PDB entry 5IKN | X-ray diffraction, 4.80 A resolution (low resolution: residue-level contacts below are approximate; hydrogen-bond / salt-bridge calls are withheld) | chains G and H of the 13 polymer chains in the assembly

== Chain G (and H) ==
Molecule: DNA primase/helicase
Source organism: Enterobacteria phage T7
Notes: EC 2.7.7.-, 3.6.4.12; chain H of this document is another copy of the same molecule, construct and numbering; everything in this record applies to it too
UniProtKB: P03692 (PRIM_BPT7); residues 64-549 here = UniProt positions 64-549
Chain sequence (486 residues; row label = number of the first residue in the row):
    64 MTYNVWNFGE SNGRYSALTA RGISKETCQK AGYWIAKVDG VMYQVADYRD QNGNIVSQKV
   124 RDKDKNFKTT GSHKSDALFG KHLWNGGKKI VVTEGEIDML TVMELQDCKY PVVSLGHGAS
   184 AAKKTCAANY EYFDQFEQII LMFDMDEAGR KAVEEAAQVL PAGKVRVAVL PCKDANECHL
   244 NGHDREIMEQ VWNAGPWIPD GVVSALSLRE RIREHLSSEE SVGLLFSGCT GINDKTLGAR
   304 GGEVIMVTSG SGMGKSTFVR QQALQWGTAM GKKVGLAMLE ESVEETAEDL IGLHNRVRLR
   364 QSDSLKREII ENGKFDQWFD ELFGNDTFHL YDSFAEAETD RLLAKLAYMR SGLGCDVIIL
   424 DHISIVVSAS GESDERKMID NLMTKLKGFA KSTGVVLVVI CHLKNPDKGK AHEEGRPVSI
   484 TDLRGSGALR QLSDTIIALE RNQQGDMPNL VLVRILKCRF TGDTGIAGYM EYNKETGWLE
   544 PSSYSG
Not modelled in the structure: 548-549 (chain H: fully traced)
UniProt features mapped onto this chain:
  - binding site (Mg(2+)): Glu157, Asp207, Asp237
  - binding site (ATP): Ser312 to Ser319
  - site (dTTP/dATP binding): Arg361, His465, Arg504, Arg522, Tyr535

== Interface between chain G and chain H ==
Pairs across the interface (59):
  Asp127(G) - Asn115(H)
  Asn129(G) - Asn115(H)
  Glu343(G) - Gln494(H)
  Glu343(G) - Arg522(H)
  Glu344(G) - Lys454(H)
  Ser345(G) - Lys454(H)
  Glu347(G) - Arg274(H)
  Glu347(G) - His278(H)
  Ala350(G) - Ile275(H)
  Glu351(G) - Leu279(H)
  Arg363(G) - Phe523(H)
  Gln364(G) - Leu300(H)
  Gln364(G) - Phe523(H)
  Gln364(G) - Thr524(H)
  Lys369(G) - Glu282(H)
  Lys369(G) - Phe523(H)
  Ile373(G) - Leu279(H)
  Ile373(G) - Ser280(H)
  Phe378(G) - Arg272(H)
  Phe378(G) - Ile275(H)
  Phe378(G) - Arg276(H)
  Phe378(G) - Leu279(H)
  Asp379(G) - Arg276(H)
  Phe382(G) - Leu271(H)
  Phe382(G) - Arg272(H)
  Phe386(G) - Ser270(H)
  Phe386(G) - Leu271(H)
  Asp389(G) - Ser270(H)
  Phe391(G) - Val266(H)
  Phe391(G) - Leu271(H)
  His392(G) - Val265(H)
  His392(G) - Val266(H)
  Leu393(G) - Val265(H)
  Leu393(G) - Val266(H)
  Leu393(G) - Leu271(H)
  Tyr394(G) - Asp263(H)
  Asp395(G) - Asp263(H)
  Asp395(G) - Gly264(H)
  Asp395(G) - Arg274(H)
  Ser396(G) - Ser455(H)
  Phe397(G) - Lys450(H)
  Phe397(G) - Gly451(H)
  Phe397(G) - Lys454(H)
  Ala398(G) - Gly451(H)
  Arg404(G) - Glu217(H)
  Lys408(G) - Asp263(H)
  Tyr411(G) - Trp260(H)
  Tyr411(G) - Pro262(H)
  Tyr411(G) - Val265(H)
  Leu416(G) - Val265(H)
  His425(G) - Gln494(H)
  Ser427(G) - Gln494(H)
  Ser433(G) - Glu435(H)
  Gly434(G) - Glu435(H)
  Glu438(G) - Lys440(H)
  Asn468(G) - Thr484(H)
  Asn468(G) - Arg493(H)
  Asp470(G) - Thr484(H)
  Arg487(G) - Ser489(H)
Also at the interface, not in a pair above, chain G (44 interface residues in all): Val346, Glu348, Ile354, Arg361, Asp366, Glu399, Ile428
Also at the interface, not in a pair above, chain H (39 interface residues in all): Gln221, Leu269, Arg303, Gly305, Lys448, Leu495, Asp497

== In short ==
Chain G and chain H form an interface of 44 and 39 residues respectively. UniProt lists 3 Mg2+-binding
residues and 8 ATP-binding residues on chain G.
Both chains are DNA primase/helicase (Enterobacteria phage T7). Entry 5IKN (Crystal Structure of the T7
Replisome in the Absence of DNA) was determined by X-ray diffraction.
